PDB entry 4PD4 | X-ray diffraction, 3.04 A resolution | chains C and H of the 11 polymer chains in the assembly

== Chain C ==
Name: Cytochrome b
From: Saccharomyces cerevisiae (strain ATCC 204508 / S288c)
UniProt: P00163 (CYB_YEAST); residues 1-385 here = UniProt positions 1-385
Amino-acid sequence (385 residues; numbered 1 to 385; the number before each row is that of its first residue):
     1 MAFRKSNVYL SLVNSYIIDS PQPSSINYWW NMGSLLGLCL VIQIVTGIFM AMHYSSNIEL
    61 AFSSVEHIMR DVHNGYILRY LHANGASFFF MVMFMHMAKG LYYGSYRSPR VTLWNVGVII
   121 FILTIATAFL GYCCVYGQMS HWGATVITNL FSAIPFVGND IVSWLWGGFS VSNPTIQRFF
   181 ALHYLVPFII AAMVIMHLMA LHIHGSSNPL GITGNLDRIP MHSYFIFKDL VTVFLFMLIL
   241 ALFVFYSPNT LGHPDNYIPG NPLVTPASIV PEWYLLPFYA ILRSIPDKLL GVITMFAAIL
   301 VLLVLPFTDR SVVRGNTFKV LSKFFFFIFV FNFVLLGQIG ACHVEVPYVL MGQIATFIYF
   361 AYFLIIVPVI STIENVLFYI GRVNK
Ion coordination: heme Fe site 1: His82, His183; heme Fe site 2: His96, His197
Ligand contacts:
  - 1,2-Distearoyl-sn-glycerophosphoethanolamine (3PE): Phe3, Asn7, Tyr9, Leu10, Val13, Pro109, Thr112, Asn115, Val116, Ile119, Met196, His204
  - 1,2-diacyl-glycerol-3-sn-phosphate (3PH), molecule 1: Trp29, Phe94, Met95, Met97, Ala98, Leu101, Tyr102, Tyr103, Phe121, Pro209, Phe278, Leu302, Thr317, Lys323, Phe326, Phe327, Phe329, Val330, Phe333, Tyr359
  - 1,2-diacyl-glycerol-3-sn-phosphate (3PH), molecule 2: Leu38, His222, Ile226, Phe227, Leu230, Val233, Phe234
  - 1,2-diacyl-glycerol-3-sn-phosphate (3PH), molecule 3: Ile42, Val45, Ile77, Leu81, Met237, Leu240, Phe245
  - Atovaquone (AOQ; 2-[trans-4-(4-chlorophenyl)cyclohexyl]-3-hydroxynaphthalene-1,4-dione): Ile125, Phe129, Met139, Trp142, Gly143, Val146, Ile147, Leu150, Ile269, Pro271, Leu275, Phe278, Tyr279, Leu282, Met295, Phe296, Ile299
  - heme (HEM), molecule 1: Trp30, Met32, Gly33, Ser34, Leu36, Gly37, Phe89, Met93, His96, Met97, Lys99, Ser105, Tyr106, Arg110, Leu113, Trp114, Gly117, Val118, Ile120, Phe121, Ile190, Val194, His197, Leu198, Leu201, Ser206, Ser207
  - heme (HEM), molecule 2: Leu40, Gln43, Ile44, Gly47, Ile48, Met50, Ala51, Tyr54, Val65, Arg79, His82, Ala83, Ala86, Phe89, Thr127, Ala128, Gly131, Tyr132, Val135, Phe180, His183, Tyr184, Pro187, Ile190, Tyr274
  - UQ6 (5-(3,7,11,15,19,23-hexamethyl-tetracosa-2,6,10,14,18,22-hexaenyl)-2,3-dimethoxy-6-methyl-benzene-1,4-diol): Tyr16, Ile17, Gln22, Ile26, Trp30, Gly33, Ser34, Gly37, Leu40, Val41, Ile44, Val45, Ile48, Phe49, Leu182, Leu185, Ala191, Val194, Leu198, Leu201, Ser206, Met221, Phe225, Asp229
What the authors report for this chain:
  - binding site for Atovaquone: Phe129, Met139, Trp142, Gly143, Val146, Ile147, Ile269, Pro271, Leu275, Phe278, Tyr279, Leu282, Met295, Phe296, Ile299
  - contacts within the chain: Phe278-Ile299
  - mutagenesis - F129K, Y279A: decreased catalytic activity (citing earlier work)
  - mutagenesis - I147V, L275F, Y279S: decreased binding to Atovaquone (citing earlier work)
  - mutagenesis - L275F: unchanged catalytic activity (citing earlier work)
  - specificity-determining residues: Leu275, Phe278 (by similarity / conservation)
  - heme coordination: His82, His96, His183, His197 (citing earlier work)

== Chain H ==
Name: Cytochrome b-c1 complex subunit 8
From: Saccharomyces cerevisiae (strain ATCC 204508 / S288c)
UniProt: P08525 (QCR8_YEAST); residues 2-94 here = UniProt positions 2-94
Amino-acid sequence (93 residues; each row starts with the number of its first residue):
     2 GPPSGKTYMG WWGHMGGPKQ KGITSYAVSP YAQKPLQGIF HNAVFNSFRR FKSQFLYVLI
    62 PAGIYWYWWK NGNEYNEFLY SKAGREELER VNV

== Interface between chain C and chain H ==
Contacting residue pairs (58; chain C residue first):
  Ser15(C) - Trp12(H)
  Asp19(C) - Trp12(H)  hydrogen bond (backbone-side chain)
  Asp19(C) - Trp13(H)  hydrogen bond (backbone-side chain)
  Ser20(C) - Trp12(H)
  Pro21(C) - Trp12(H)
  Pro21(C) - Trp13(H)  hydrophobic
  Pro21(C) - Met16(H)  hydrophobic
  His202(C) - Met10(H)
  His202(C) - Trp12(H)
  Ile203(C) - Thr8(H)
  His204(C) - Thr8(H)
  His204(C) - Met10(H)
  Gly205(C) - Met10(H)
  Asn215(C) - Tyr9(H)  hydrogen bond (side chain-backbone)
  Asn215(C) - Met16(H)  hydrogen bond (side chain-backbone)
  Asn215(C) - Gly17(H)
  Asn215(C) - Gly18(H)
  Leu216(C) - Pro19(H)
  Leu216(C) - Gln21(H)  hydrogen bond (backbone-side chain)
  Arg218(C) - Met10(H)  hydrogen bond
  Arg218(C) - Trp13(H)
  Arg218(C) - Met16(H)
  Ile219(C) - Trp13(H)  hydrophobic
  Pro220(C) - Trp13(H)  hydrophobic
  Val320(C) - Tyr58(H)
  Lys323(C) - Gln55(H)  hydrogen bond
  Lys323(C) - Tyr58(H)
  Phe324(C) - Ile61(H)  hydrophobic
  Phe324(C) - Pro62(H)  hydrophobic
  Phe324(C) - Ile65(H)  hydrophobic
  Phe327(C) - Tyr58(H)
  Phe327(C) - Val59(H)  hydrophobic
  Phe327(C) - Pro62(H)
  Ile328(C) - Pro62(H)  hydrophobic
  Ile328(C) - Tyr66(H)  hydrophobic
  Phe331(C) - Val59(H)  hydrophobic
  Phe331(C) - Ala63(H)  hydrophobic
  Phe331(C) - Tyr66(H)
  Asn332(C) - Tyr66(H)  hydrogen bond
  Leu335(C) - Tyr66(H)  hydrophobic
  Leu335(C) - Trp70(H)  hydrophobic
  Gln338(C) - Trp70(H)
  Cys342(C) - Trp70(H)  hydrophobic
  Glu345(C) - Asn77(H)  hydrogen bond
  Glu345(C) - Tyr81(H)
  Val346(C) - Tyr76(H)  hydrophobic
  Val346(C) - Asn77(H)  hydrogen bond (backbone-side chain)
  Val346(C) - Leu80(H)  hydrophobic
  Val346(C) - Asn93(H)
  Pro347(C) - Gly73(H)
  Pro347(C) - Tyr76(H)
  Tyr348(C) - Trp70(H)  hydrophobic
  Tyr348(C) - Gly73(H)
  Tyr348(C) - Asn74(H)  hydrogen bond
  Tyr348(C) - Asn77(H)
  Met351(C) - Trp69(H)
  Ile354(C) - Trp69(H)  hydrophobic
  Ile358(C) - Tyr66(H)
Also at the interface, not in a pair above, chain C (32 interface residues in all): Pro109, Ala355
Also at the interface, not in a pair above, chain H (28 interface residues in all): Gly11

== Overview ==
The interface between chain C and chain H involves 32 residues on one side and 28 on the other, with 11
hydrogen bonds. Polar pairs include Asp19(C)-Trp12(H), Asp19(C)-Trp13(H) and Asn215(C)-Tyr9(H). The paper
reports a binding site for Atovaquone at Phe129(C), Met139(C) and Trp142(C) among others; I147V, L275F and
Y279S of chain C reduce binding to Atovaquone; 5 substitutions were tested in all.
Chain C is Cytochrome b and chain H is Cytochrome b-c1 complex subunit 8, both from Saccharomyces cerevisiae
(strain ATCC 204508 / S288c); the structure, Structural analysis of atovaquone-inhibited cytochrome bc1
complex reveals the molecular basis of antimalarial drug action, was determined by X-ray diffraction.
